Entry 9E1O (electron microscopy, 3.30 A resolution); this record covers chains A and J of the 11 polymer chains in the assembly.

# Chain A
Name: Histone H3.2
Organism: Xenopus laevis
UniProt: P84233 (H32_XENLA); residues 0-135 here correspond to UniProt positions 1-136 (UniProt number = residue number + 1)
Sequence (136 residues; numbered 0 to 135; the number before each row is that of its first residue; numbering starts at 0):
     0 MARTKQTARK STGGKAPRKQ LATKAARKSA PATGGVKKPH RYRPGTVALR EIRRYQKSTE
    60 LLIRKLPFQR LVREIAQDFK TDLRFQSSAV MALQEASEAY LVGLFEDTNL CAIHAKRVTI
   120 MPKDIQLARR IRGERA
Unresolved in the structure: 0-36, 134-135
UniProt features mapped onto this chain:
  - modified residue: Arg2 (Asymmetric dimethylarginine), Thr3 (Phosphothreonine), Lys4 (Allysine), Gln5 (5-glutamyl dopamine), Thr6 (Phosphothreonine), Arg8 (Citrulline), Lys9 (N6,N6,N6-trimethyllysine), Ser10 (ADP-ribosylserine), Thr11 (Phosphothreonine), Lys14 (N6-(2-hydroxyisobutyryl)lysine), Arg17 (Asymmetric dimethylarginine), Lys18 (N6-(2-hydroxyisobutyryl)lysine), Lys23 (N6-(2-hydroxyisobutyryl)lysine), Arg26 (Citrulline), Lys27 (N6,N6,N6-trimethyllysine), Ser28 (ADP-ribosylserine), Lys36 (N6,N6,N6-trimethyllysine), Lys37 (N6-methyllysine), Tyr41 (Phosphotyrosine), Lys56 (N6,N6,N6-trimethyllysine) and 8 more in UniProt
  - lipidation: Cys110 (S-palmitoyl cysteine)

# Chain J
Molecule: 152-nt DNA strand
Organism: Homo sapiens
Sequence (152 nucleotides; each row starts with the number of its first residue; numbers below 1 keep their minus sign (DC-75 is residue -75)):
   -75 CCCTGGAGAA TCCCGGTGCC GAGGCCGCTC AATTGGTCGT AGACAGCTCT AGCACCGCTT
   -15 AAACGCACGT ACGCGCTGTC CCCCGCGTTT TAACCGCCAA GGGGATTACT CCCTAGTCTC
    45 CAGGCACGTG TCAGATATAT ACATCCTGTG CA
Unresolved in the structure: -75, 76

# How chain A and chain J interact
Pairs across the interface (20; chain A residue first):
  His39(A) with DC70(J), sugar contact
  Arg40(A) with DC70(J), sugar contact
  Tyr41(A) with DC70(J), phosphate contact
  Arg42(A) with DA-5(J), salt bridge to the phosphate; DC70(J), hydrogen bond to the phosphate; DT71(J), salt bridge to the phosphate
  Pro43(A) with DA-5(J), phosphate contact
  Thr45(A) with DC70(J), hydrogen bond to the phosphate
  Arg63(A) with DA-14(J), sugar contact; DA-13(J), salt bridge to the phosphate
  Arg72(A) with DG-24(J), salt bridge to the phosphate
  Arg83(A) with DG-24(J), phosphate contact
  Phe84(A) with DA-25(J), sugar contact; DG-24(J), hydrogen bond to the phosphate
  Gln85(A) with DA-25(J), phosphate contact
  Ser86(A) with DA-25(J), hydrogen bond to the phosphate
  Arg116(A) with DG-3(J), phosphate contact; DC-2(J), phosphate contact
  Val117(A) with DG-3(J), hydrogen bond to the phosphate
  Thr118(A) with DG-3(J), hydrogen bond to the phosphate
Other interface residues (no listed pair), chain A (17 interface residues in all): Leu82, Met120
Other interface residues (no listed pair), chain J (12 interface residues in all): DT-6, DC-4, DC69

# Overview
The interface between chain A and chain J involves 17 residues on one side and 12 on the other, with 6
hydrogen bonds and 4 salt bridges. Among the polar pairs are Arg42(A)-DC70(J), Thr45(A)-DC70(J) and
Phe84(A)-DG-24(J).
Chain A is Histone H3.2 (Xenopus laevis) and chain J is a 152-nt DNA strand (Homo sapiens); the structure,
Snf2h bound nucleosome complex - ClassB1, was determined by electron microscopy, deposited together with 9E1L,
9E1M, 9E1N, 9E1P, 9E1Q, 9E1R and 4 further entries.
